8Z83 - chains L and A of the 36 polymer chains in the assembly; structure by electron microscopy, 2.60 A resolution.

Chain L:
Name: Reaction center protein L chain
From: Halorhodospira halophila
UniProt: A0A2L1K3P0 (A0A2L1K3P0_HALHA); residues 1-276 here = UniProt positions 1-276
Amino-acid sequence (276 residues; each row starts with the number of its first residue):
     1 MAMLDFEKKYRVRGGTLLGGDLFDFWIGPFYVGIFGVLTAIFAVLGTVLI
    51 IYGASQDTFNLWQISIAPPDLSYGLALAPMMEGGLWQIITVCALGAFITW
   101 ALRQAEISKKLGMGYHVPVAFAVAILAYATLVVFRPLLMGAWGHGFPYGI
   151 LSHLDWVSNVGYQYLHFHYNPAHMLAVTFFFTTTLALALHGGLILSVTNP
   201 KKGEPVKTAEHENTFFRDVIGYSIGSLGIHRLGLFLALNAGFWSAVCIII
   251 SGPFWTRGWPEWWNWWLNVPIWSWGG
Unresolved in the structure: 1, 276
Sequence notes: conflict Thr99 (Ala in A0A2L1K3P0), Pro205 (Ser in A0A2L1K3P0), Ile220 (Val in A0A2L1K3P0), Gly241 (Ala in A0A2L1K3P0)
Metal / ion sites: Fe ion: His190, His230 (shared with 3 residues of chain M)
Small-molecule neighbours:
  - bacteriochlorophyll a (BCL), molecule 1: Ala40, Ile41, Val44
  - bacteriochlorophyll a (BCL), molecule 2: Phe42, Leu45, Ile88, Val91, Cys92
  - bacteriochlorophyll a (BCL), molecule 3: Thr47, Ile50, Phe97, Tyr128, Leu131, Phe146, Ile150, Leu151, His153, Leu154, Trp156, Val157
  - bacteriochlorophyll a (BCL), molecule 4: Phe97, Phe121, Ala124, Ile125, Ala127, Tyr128, Leu131, Trp156, Val157, Ser158, Val160, Gly161, Tyr162, Phe167, His168, His173, Ala176, Val177, Phe180, Phe181, Ser244, Ala245, Cys247, Ile248
  - bacteriochlorophyll a (BCL), molecule 5: Val157, Tyr162, His168, Phe181
  - bacteriochlorophyll a (BCL), molecule 6: His168, His173, Met174, Val177, Thr178, Phe181, Thr182, Leu185
  - bacteriopheophytin a (BPH), molecule 1: Thr39, Phe42, Ala43, Gly46, Thr47, Ile50, Ile89, Cys92, Ala93, Ala96, Phe97, Trp100, Gln104, Val117, Ala120, Phe121, Val123, Ala124, Tyr128, Phe146, Tyr148, Gly149, Ile150, His153, Phe180, Ala237, Leu238, Gly241
  - bacteriopheophytin a (BPH), molecule 2: Phe181, Thr184, Leu185, Ala188, Leu189, Phe216, Val219, Ile220
  - menaquinone 8 (MQ8): Phe30, Ala43, Val44, Thr47, Trp100
  - Ubiquinone-8 (UQ8), molecule 1: Leu17, Leu18, Phe35, Leu38, Phe42, Leu75, Ala76, Leu77, Trp86, Gln87, Thr90, Val91, Leu94, Gly95, Ile98, Thr99, Leu102, Val133, Trp142
  - Ubiquinone-8 (UQ8), molecule 2: Pro171, Met174, Leu175, Thr178, Trp263
  - Ubiquinone-8 (UQ8), molecule 3: Leu175, Thr178, Phe179, Thr182, Leu185, Ala186, Leu189, His190, Leu193, Ile194, Glu212, Asn213, Phe216, Ile220, Tyr222, Ser223, Ile224, Gly225, Ser226, Ile229, Leu232, Leu236
  - Z41 ((2S)-3-hydroxypropane-1,2-diyl dihexadecanoate): Phe134, Leu138, Pro171, Ala172, Trp243, Ile249, Ile250, Phe254, Trp262, Trp263, Trp265, Trp266

Chain A:
Name: Antenna complex, alpha/beta subunit
From: Halorhodospira halophila
UniProt: A1WWW5 (A1WWW5_HALHL); numbering as in UniProt (aligned over 1-64)
Amino-acid sequence (64 residues; numbered 1 to 64; the number before each row is that of its first residue):
     1 MWRLWKLYDPRRVLIGIFSWLAVLALVIHFILLSTDRFNWVGGAAVSSVS
    51 ESAEEVSALPPRQV
Unresolved in the structure: 47-64
Small-molecule neighbours:
  - bacteriochlorophyll a (BCL), molecule 1: Met1, Leu21, Leu24, Ala25, Ile28, His29, Leu32, Phe38
  - bacteriochlorophyll a (BCL), molecule 2: Met1, Leu4, Ile17
  - bacteriochlorophyll a (BCL), molecule 3: Gly16, Ile17, Ser19, Trp20, Val23, Ile28
  - bacteriochlorophyll a (BCL), molecule 4: Phe18, Leu21, Ala25, His29, Leu32, Trp40
  - bacteriochlorophyll a (BCL), molecule 5: Ala25, Leu26, His29, Trp40, Val41
  - spirilloxanthin (CRT): Leu14, Ile17, Phe18, Trp20, Leu21, Leu24, Val27, Ile28, Ile31

How chain L and chain A interact:
Contacting residue pairs (21; chain L residue first):
  Asp21(L) with Arg11(A), hydrogen bond (backbone-side chain)
  Leu22(L) with Arg11(A), hydrogen bond (backbone-side chain)
  Phe23(L) with Ile15(A), hydrophobic
  Phe25(L) with Arg12(A); Ile15(A), hydrophobic
  Trp26(L) with Arg12(A), hydrogen bond (backbone-side chain)
  Val37(L) with Ile15(A), hydrophobic; Ser19(A)
  Ile41(L) with Ser19(A); Val23(A), hydrophobic
  Val44(L) with Val23(A), hydrophobic
  Leu45(L) with Leu26(A), hydrophobic; Val27(A), hydrophobic
  Val48(L) with Val27(A), hydrophobic
  Tyr52(L) with Ile31(A), hydrophobic; Ser34(A); Thr35(A)
  Met80(L) with Leu33(A); Ser34(A)
  Met81(L) with Ser34(A)
  Ile88(L) with Phe30(A), hydrophobic
Also at the interface, not in a pair above, chain L (16 interface residues in all): Ile27, Leu49

Summary:
16 residues of chain L and 12 residues of chain A are in contact; the contacts include 3 hydrogen bonds. Among
the polar pairs are Asp21(L)-Arg11(A), Leu22(L)-Arg11(A) and Trp26(L)-Arg12(A). One bacteriochlorophyll a
molecule is bound between chain L and chain A.
Here chain L is Reaction center protein L chain and chain A is Antenna complex, alpha/beta subunit, both from
Halorhodospira halophila. Entry 8Z83 (Photosynthetic LH1-RC complex from the purple bacterium Halorhodospira
halophila) was determined by electron microscopy (same publication as 8Z82).
